PDB entry 6OM3 | X-ray diffraction, 3.30 A resolution | chains C and J of the 12 polymer chains in the assembly

# Chain C
Protein: Histone H2A
Source organism: Xenopus laevis
Notes: engineered mutation(s): G99R, S123A
UniProt: Q6AZJ8 (Q6AZJ8_XENLA); residues 0-129 here correspond to UniProt positions 1-130 (UniProt number = residue number + 1)
Amino-acid sequence (130 residues; each row starts with the number of its first residue; numbering starts at 0):
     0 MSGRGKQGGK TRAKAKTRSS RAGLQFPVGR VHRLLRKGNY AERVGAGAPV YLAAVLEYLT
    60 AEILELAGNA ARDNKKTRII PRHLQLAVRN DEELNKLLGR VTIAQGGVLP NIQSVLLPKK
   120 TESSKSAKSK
Not modelled in the structure: 0-14, 119-129

# Chain J
Molecule: 147-nt DNA strand
Sequence (147 nucleotides; row label = number of the first residue in the row):
     1 ATCGGATGTA TATATCTGAC ACGTGCCTGG AGACTAGGGA GTAATCCCCT TGGCGGTTAA
    61 AACGCGGGGG AGAATCCGTA CGTGCGTTTA AGCGGTGCTA GAGCTGTCTA CGACCAATTG
   121 AGCGGCCTCG GCACCGGGAT TCTCGAT

# How chain C and chain J interact
Residue-residue contacts (11):
  Lys-15(C) with DA31(J), phosphate contact; DG32(J), phosphate contact
  Thr-16(C) with DA31(J), sugar contact
  Arg-17(C) with DA31(J), salt bridge to the phosphate
  Arg-20(C) with DG32(J), salt bridge to the phosphate
  Gly-28(C) with DA31(J), phosphate contact
  Arg-29(C) with DG30(J), phosphate contact
  Arg-32(C) with DG29(J), phosphate contact; DG30(J), salt bridge to the phosphate
  Glu-41(C) with DG39(J), sugar contact
  Arg-42(C) with DG39(J), sugar contact
Interface residues without a listed pair, chain J (7 interface residues in all): DG37, DG38

# Overview
Chain C and chain J form an interface of 9 and 7 residues respectively, with 3 salt bridges. Polar contacts
include Arg-17(C)/DA31(J), Arg-20(C)/DG32(J) and Arg-32(C)/DG30(J).
Chain C is Histone H2A (Xenopus laevis) and chain J is a 147-nt DNA strand; the structure, Crystal structure
of the Orc1 BAH domain in complex with a nucleosome core particle, was determined by X-ray diffraction.
